PDB entry 8XWV | electron microscopy, 3.07 A resolution | chains B and G of the 7 polymer chains in the assembly

== Chain B ==
Name: Guanine nucleotide-binding protein G(I)/G(S)/G(T) subunit beta-1
Organism: Homo sapiens
Reference sequence: P62873 (GBB1_HUMAN); numbering as in UniProt (aligned over 2-340)
Amino-acid sequence (350 residues; each row starts with the number of its first residue; numbers below 1 keep their minus sign (Met-9 is residue -9)):
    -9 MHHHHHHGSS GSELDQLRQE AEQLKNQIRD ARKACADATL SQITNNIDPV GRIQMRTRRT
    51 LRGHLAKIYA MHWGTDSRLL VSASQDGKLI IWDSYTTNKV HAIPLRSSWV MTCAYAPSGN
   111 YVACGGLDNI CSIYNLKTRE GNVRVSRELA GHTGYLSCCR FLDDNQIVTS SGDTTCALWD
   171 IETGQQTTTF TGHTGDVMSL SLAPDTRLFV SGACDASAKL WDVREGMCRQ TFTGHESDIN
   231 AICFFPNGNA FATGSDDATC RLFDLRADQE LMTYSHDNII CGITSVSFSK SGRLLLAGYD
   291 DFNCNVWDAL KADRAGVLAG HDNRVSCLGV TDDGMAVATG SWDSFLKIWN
Unresolved in the structure: -9 to 2
Sequence notes: initiating methionine (-9); expression tag (-8 to 1)
Curated features (UniProtKB/Swiss-Prot):
  - modified residue: Ser2 (N-acetylserine), His266 (Phosphohistidine)
  - natural variant: Leu30 (L30F: In MRD42; uncertain significance), Arg52 (R52G: In MRD42), Gly64 (G64V: In MRD42), Asp76 (D76E: In MRD42; D76G: In MRD42), Gly77 (G77S: In MRD42), Lys78 (K78R: In MRD42), Ile80 (I80N: In MRD42; I80T: In MRD42), His91 (H91R: In MRD42; uncertain significance), Ala92 (A92T: In MRD42), Pro94 (P94S: In MRD42), Leu95 (L95P: In MRD42), Arg96 (R96L: In MRD42), 5 further natural variant entries in UniProt

== Chain G ==
Name: Guanine nucleotide-binding protein G(I)/G(S)/G(O) subunit gamma-2
Organism: Homo sapiens
Reference sequence: P59768 (GBG2_HUMAN); numbering as in UniProt (aligned over 7-62)
Amino-acid sequence (56 residues; row label = number of the first residue in the row):
     7 ASIAQARKLV EQLKMEANID RIKVSKAAAD LMAYCEAHAK EDPLLTPVPA SENPFR

== How chain B and chain G interact ==
Contacting residue pairs (69; chain B residue first):
  Leu7(B) - Ile9(G)
  Leu7(B) - Ala12(G)  hydrophobic
  Leu7(B) - Val16(G)
  Ala11(B) - Val16(G)  hydrophobic
  Ala11(B) - Leu19(G)
  Leu14(B) - Leu19(G)  hydrophobic
  Lys15(B) - Leu19(G)
  Ile18(B) - Leu19(G)  hydrophobic
  Ile18(B) - Glu22(G)
  Ile18(B) - Ala23(G)  hydrophobic
  Ala21(B) - Arg27(G)
  Ala24(B) - Lys29(G)
  Cys25(B) - Ile28(G)
  Cys25(B) - Lys29(G)
  Cys25(B) - Val30(G)  hydrogen bond (backbone-backbone)
  Ala26(B) - Val30(G)  hydrophobic
  Asp27(B) - Lys29(G)
  Asp27(B) - Ser31(G)  hydrogen bond (side chain-backbone)
  Ala28(B) - Val30(G)
  Leu30(B) - Ala34(G)  hydrophobic
  Ile33(B) - Ser31(G)
  Ile33(B) - Ala34(G)  hydrophobic
  Ile37(B) - Met38(G)  hydrophobic
  Met45(B) - Leu50(G)  hydrophobic
  Arg48(B) - Asn59(G)  hydrogen bond
  Arg48(B) - Phe61(G)
  Arg49(B) - Pro60(G)  hydrogen bond (side chain-backbone)
  Arg49(B) - Phe61(G)  hydrogen bond (side chain-backbone)
  Arg49(B) - Arg62(G)  hydrogen bond (side chain-backbone)
  Ser84(B) - Phe61(G)
  Tyr85(B) - Pro60(G)
  Tyr85(B) - Phe61(G)  hydrophobic
  Cys218(B) - Gln18(G)  hydrogen bond (backbone-side chain)
  Thr221(B) - Glu22(G)
  Phe235(B) - Leu37(G)  hydrophobic
  Phe235(B) - Tyr40(G)  hydrophobic
  Phe235(B) - Cys41(G)  hydrophobic
  Pro236(B) - Tyr40(G)
  Asn237(B) - Tyr40(G)
  Arg256(B) - Arg27(G)
  Arg256(B) - Ile28(G)
  Arg256(B) - Asp36(G)  salt bridge
  Ala257(B) - Ile28(G)
  Ala257(B) - Val30(G)  hydrophobic
  Asp258(B) - Arg27(G)  salt bridge
  Gln259(B) - Val30(G)
  Leu261(B) - Val30(G)  hydrophobic
  Ser279(B) - Asp48(G)  hydrogen bond
  Ser279(B) - Leu50(G)
  Lys280(B) - Glu47(G)
  Lys280(B) - Asp48(G)
  Ser281(B) - Tyr40(G)
  Ser281(B) - Cys41(G)
  Ser281(B) - His44(G)
  Ser281(B) - Asp48(G)  hydrogen bond
  Gly282(B) - Cys41(G)  hydrogen bond (backbone-side chain)
  Arg283(B) - Leu51(G)
  Leu300(B) - Cys41(G)  hydrophobic
  Asp323(B) - Pro49(G)
  Gly324(B) - Pro49(G)
  Gly324(B) - Leu50(G)
  Met325(B) - Leu50(G)
  Met325(B) - Pro60(G)
  Ala326(B) - Phe61(G)  hydrophobic
  Ile338(B) - Phe61(G)  hydrophobic
  Asn340(B) - Pro49(G)
  Asn340(B) - Leu50(G)
  Asn340(B) - Asn59(G)  hydrogen bond
  Asn340(B) - Phe61(G)
Also at the interface, not in a pair above, chain B (50 interface residues in all): Leu4, Glu10, Gln17, Thr34, Val40, Arg219, Ala240, Leu252, Leu284
Also at the interface, not in a pair above, chain G (36 interface residues in all): Ser8, Arg13, Leu15, Asp26, Lys32, Ala33, Ala45, Val54

== In short ==
The interface between chain B and chain G involves 50 residues on one side and 36 on the other; the contacts
include 11 hydrogen bonds and 2 salt bridges. Polar pairs include Arg256(B)-Asp36(G), Asp258(B)-Arg27(G) and
Asp27(B)-Ser31(G).
Chain B is Guanine nucleotide-binding protein G(I)/G(S)/G(T) subunit beta-1 and chain G is Guanine
nucleotide-binding protein G(I)/G(S)/G(O) subunit gamma-2, both from Homo sapiens; the structure, Structure of
CXCR2 bound to CXCL1 (CXCR2-CXCL1-Go Full map), was determined by electron microscopy (same publication as
8XVU, 8XWA, 8XWF, 8XWM, 8XWN, 8XWS and 6 further entries).
